6KAE - chains A and C of the 4 polymer chains in the assembly; structure by X-ray diffraction, 1.45 A resolution.

== Chain A (and C) ==
Molecule: Hemoglobin subunit alpha
Organism: Homo sapiens
Notes: chain C of this document is another copy of the same molecule, construct and numbering; everything in this record applies to it too
UniProtKB: P69905 (HBA_HUMAN); residues 1-141 here correspond to UniProt positions 2-142 (UniProt number = residue number + 1)
Sequence (141 residues; each row starts with the number of its first residue):
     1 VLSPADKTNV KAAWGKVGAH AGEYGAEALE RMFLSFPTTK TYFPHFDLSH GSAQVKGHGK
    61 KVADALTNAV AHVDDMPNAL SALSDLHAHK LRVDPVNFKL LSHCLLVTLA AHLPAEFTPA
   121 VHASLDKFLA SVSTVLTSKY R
Ion coordination: heme Fe near H87 (its only coordinating residue here)
Residues lining bound ligands:
  - carbon monoxide (CMO), molecule 1: W14, A21, Y24, G25, A63, L66, L105
  - carbon monoxide (CMO), molecule 2: L29, F43, H58, V62, L101
  - heme (HEM): M32, T39, Y42, F43, H45, F46, H58, K61, V62, A65, L66, L83, L86, H87, L91, V93, N97, F98, L101, V132, L136
Curated features (UniProtKB/Swiss-Prot):
  - binding site (O2): H58
  - binding site (heme b): H87
  - site: T8, N9 (Microbial infection: Cleavage), K11 (Not glycated), A13, W14 (Microbial infection: Cleavage), Y24, G25 (Microbial infection: Cleavage), L29, E30 (Microbial infection: Cleavage), H45, F46 (Microbial infection: Cleavage), D47, L48 (Microbial infection: Cleavage), S52, A53 (Microbial infection: Cleavage), V55, K56 (Microbial infection: Cleavage), K56 (Not glycated), G59, K60 (Microbial infection: Cleavage), K60 (Not glycated), K90 (Not glycated), L91, R92 (Microbial infection: Cleavage), K99 (Not glycated), L106, V107 (Microbial infection: Cleavage), T108, L109 (Microbial infection: Cleavage), V121, H122 (Microbial infection: Cleavage), S133, T134 (Microbial infection: Cleavage)
  - modified residue: S3 (Phosphoserine), K7 (N6-succinyllysine), T8 (Phosphothreonine), K11 (N6-succinyllysine), K16 (N6-acetyllysine), Y24 (Phosphotyrosine), S35 (Phosphoserine), K40 (N6-succinyllysine), S49 (Phosphoserine), S102 (Phosphoserine), T108 (Phosphothreonine), S124 (Phosphoserine), S131 (Phosphoserine), T134 (Phosphothreonine), T137 (Phosphothreonine), S138 (Phosphoserine)
  - glycosylation (N-linked (Glc) (glycation) lysine): K7, K16, K40, K61

== Interface between chain A and chain C ==
Contacting residue pairs (4):
  D126(A) - R141(C)  salt bridge
  K127(A) - R141(C)  hydrogen bond (side chain-backbone)
  R141(A) - D126(C)  salt bridge
  R141(A) - K127(C)  hydrogen bond (backbone-side chain)
Also at the interface, not in a pair above, chain A (6 interface residues in all): V1, A130, S138
Also at the interface, not in a pair above, chain C (6 interface residues in all): V1, A130, S138

== Summary ==
The chain A/chain C interface involves 6 residues from each chain; the contacts include 2 hydrogen bonds and 2
salt bridges. Polar contacts include D126(A)-R141(C) and K127(A)-R141(C). Bound to chain A: heme and carbon
monoxide.
Chain A and chain C are both Hemoglobin subunit alpha (Homo sapiens); the structure, Crosslinked
alpha(Fe-CO)-beta(Ni) human hemoglobin A in the T quaternary structure at 95 K: Light, was determined by X-ray
diffraction, deposited together with 6KA9, 6KAH, 6KAI, 6KAO, 6KAP, 6KAQ and 11 further entries.
